6IFK - chains E and J of the 10 polymer chains in the assembly; structure by electron microscopy, 3.20 A resolution.

== Chain E ==
Name: Type III-A CRISPR-associated RAMP protein Csm3
Source organism: Streptococcus thermophilus ND03
Reference sequence: A0A2U2M035 (A0A2U2M035_STRTR); residue numbers follow UniProt; this construct covers 1-220
Amino-acid sequence (220 residues; numbered 1 to 220; the number before each row is that of its first residue):
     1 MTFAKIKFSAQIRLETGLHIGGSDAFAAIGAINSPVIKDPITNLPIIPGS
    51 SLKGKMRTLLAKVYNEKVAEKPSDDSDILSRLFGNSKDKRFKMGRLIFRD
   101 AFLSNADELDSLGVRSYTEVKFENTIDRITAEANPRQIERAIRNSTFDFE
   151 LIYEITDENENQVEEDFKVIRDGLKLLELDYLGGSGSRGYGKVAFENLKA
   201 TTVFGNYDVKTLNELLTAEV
Not modelled in the structure: 1, 67-75, 218-220
Sequence notes: engineered mutation Asn33 (Asp in A0A2U2M035)

== Chain J ==
Molecule: CTR1
Sequence (42 nucleotides; numbered 1 to 42; the number before each row is that of its first residue):
     1 GGUAGGAAUGGGUAAUUAUAGCGAGCUAGAAAGCCAAAGGUC
Not modelled in the structure: 1-6, 40-42

== Interface between chain E and chain J ==
Residue-residue contacts (12):
  Ile29(E) with G29(J), sugar contact; A30(J), phosphate contact
  Asn33(E) with A30(J), sugar contact
  Glu132(E) with U27(J), hydrogen bond to the sugar; A28(J), sugar contact
  Ala133(E) with A28(J), hydrogen bond to the sugar
  Asn134(E) with A28(J), sugar contact; A30(J), hydrogen bond to the sugar
  Pro135(E) with A28(J), base contact; G29(J), sugar contact; A30(J), sugar contact
  Arg136(E) with A30(J), base contact
Also at the interface, not in a pair above, chain E (11 interface residues in all): Ala27, Ser34, Thr125, Gln137
Also at the interface, not in a pair above, chain J (5 interface residues in all): A31

== Summary ==
11 residues of chain E face 5 of chain J across their interface; the contacts include 3 hydrogen bonds. Among
the polar pairs are Glu132(E)-U27(J), Ala133(E)-A28(J) and Asn134(E)-A30(J).
Chain E is Type III-A CRISPR-associated RAMP protein Csm3 (Streptococcus thermophilus ND03) and chain J is
CTR1; the structure, Cryo-EM structure of type III-A Csm-CTR1 complex, AMPPNP bound, was determined by
electron microscopy together with 6IFL, 6IFN, 6IFR, 6IFU, 6IFY, 6IFZ and 6IG0 from the same study.
